Entry 7LCO (X-ray diffraction, 1.90 A resolution); this record covers chain A.

== Chain A ==
Molecule: 3C-like proteinase
Source organism: Severe acute respiratory syndrome coronavirus 2
Notes: EC 3.4.22.69
UniProt: P0DTD1 (R1AB_SARS2); residues 1-306 here correspond to UniProt positions 3264-3569 (UniProt number = residue number + 3263)
Sequence (306 residues; numbered 1 to 306; the number before each row is that of its first residue):
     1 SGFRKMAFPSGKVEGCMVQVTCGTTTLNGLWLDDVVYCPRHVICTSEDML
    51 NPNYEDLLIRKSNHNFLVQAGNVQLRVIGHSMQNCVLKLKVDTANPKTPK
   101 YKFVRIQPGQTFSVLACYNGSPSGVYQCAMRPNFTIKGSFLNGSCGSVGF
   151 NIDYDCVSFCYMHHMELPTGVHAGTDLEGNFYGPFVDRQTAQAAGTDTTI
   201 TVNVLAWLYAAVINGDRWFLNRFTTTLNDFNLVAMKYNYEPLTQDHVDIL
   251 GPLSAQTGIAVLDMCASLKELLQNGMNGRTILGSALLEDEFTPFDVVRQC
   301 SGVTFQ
Glycans and other covalent adducts: compound XTJ linked to C145
Residues lining bound ligands: XTJ ((3-fluorophenyl)methyl [(2S)-3-cyclopropyl-1-oxo-1-({(2S)-1-oxo-3-[(3S)-2-oxopyrrolidin-3-yl]propan-2-yl}amino)propan-2-yl]carbamate): S1, H41, M49, Y54, F140, L141, N142, G143, S144, H163, H164, M165, E166, L167, P168, H172, D187, R188, Q189, T190, A191
Curated features (UniProtKB/Swiss-Prot):
  - active site: H41 (For 3CL-PRO activity), C145 (Nucleophile)
  - site: Q306 (Cleavage)
  - cross-link (Glycyl lysine isopeptide (Lys-Gly)): K5 (interchain with G-Cter in ubiquitin), K90 (interchain with G-Cter in ubiquitin)
From the paper describing this entry:
  - binding site for XTJ: H41, F140, G143, C145, H163, E166

== Overview ==
Covalently linked compound XTJ: at C145. UniProt lists active-site residues H41 and C145. From the paper: a
binding site for XTJ at H41, F140 and G143 among others.
Chain A is 3C-like proteinase (Severe acute respiratory syndrome coronavirus 2); the structure, Improved
Feline Drugs as SARS-CoV-2 Mpro Inhibitors: Structure-Activity Studies & Micellar Solubilization for Enhanced
Bioavailability, was determined by X-ray diffraction, deposited together with 7LCR, 7LCS, 7LCT and 7LDL.
